PDB entry 4EW4 | X-ray diffraction, 2.79 A resolution | chains A and C of the 3 polymer chains in the assembly

== Chain A ==
Protein: Methyl-CpG-binding domain protein 4
Organism: Mus musculus
Notes: EC 3.2.2.-; fragment: glycosylase domain
UniProt: Q9Z2D7 (MBD4_MOUSE); numbering as in UniProt (aligned over 411-554)
Sequence (146 residues; each row starts with the number of its first residue):
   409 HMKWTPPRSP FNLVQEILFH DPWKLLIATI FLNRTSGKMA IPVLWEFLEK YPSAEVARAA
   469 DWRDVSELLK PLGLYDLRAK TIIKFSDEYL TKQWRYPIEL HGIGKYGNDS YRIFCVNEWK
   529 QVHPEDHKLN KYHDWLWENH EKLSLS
Disordered / not traced: 409-410, 553-554
Construct notes: expression tag (409-410)
Metal / ion sites: Ni2+: Ile506, Leu508, Ile511 (shared with DT20(C) of chain C)
Swiss-Prot annotation at these positions:
  - active site: Asp534
Reported in the primary citation:
  - conformationally variable residues (side-chain flip): Lys536
  - binding site for the 11-nt DNA strand (chain C): Tyr514, Asp534
  - catalytic residues: Asp534
  - mutagenesis - K536A: decreased catalytic activity
  - catalytic residues: Gln423, Tyr514 (proposed by the authors, not directly observed)
  - mutagenesis - Y514F: abolished catalytic activity

== Chain C ==
Molecule: 11-nt DNA strand
Sequence (11 nucleotides; row label = number of the first residue in the row):
    12 CCATGXGCTG A
Modified positions: 3DR (1',2'-dideoxyribofuranose-5'-phosphate) at position 17
Metal / ion sites: Ni2+: DT20 (shared with Ile506(A), Leu508(A), Ile511(A) of chain A)

== How chain A and chain C interact ==
Residue-residue contacts - 26 pairs, chain A then chain C:
  Leu440(A) with 3DR_17(C), sugar contact; DG18(C), phosphate contact
  Asn441(A) with DG18(C), hydrogen bond to the sugar; DC19(C), sugar contact
  Arg442(A) with DG16(C), salt bridge to the phosphate; DG18(C), salt bridge to the phosphate
  Thr443(A) with DG16(C), sugar contact; 3DR_17(C), sugar contact
  Ser444(A) with DG16(C), phosphate contact
  Gly445(A) with 3DR_17(C), phosphate contact
  Ile506(A) with DT20(C), phosphate contact
  Leu508(A) with DT20(C), phosphate contact
  His509(A) with DT20(C), sugar contact; DG21(C), salt bridge to the phosphate
  Gly510(A) with DC19(C), sugar contact; DT20(C), hydrogen bond to the phosphate
  Ile511(A) with DC19(C), phosphate contact; DT20(C), phosphate contact
  Gly512(A) with DC19(C), hydrogen bond to the phosphate
  Lys513(A) with DC19(C), hydrogen bond to the phosphate
  Tyr514(A) with 3DR_17(C), sugar contact; DG18(C), phosphate contact; DC19(C), hydrogen bond to the phosphate
  Gly515(A) with DC19(C), hydrogen bond to the phosphate
  Asp534(A) with 3DR_17(C), sugar contact
  Lys536(A) with 3DR_17(C), salt bridge to the phosphate
Interface residues without a listed pair, chain A (20 interface residues in all): Leu480, Leu482, Lys492
Interface residues without a listed pair, chain C (7 interface residues in all): DT15

== Summary ==
The interface between chain A and chain C involves 20 residues on one side and 7 on the other; the contacts
include 6 hydrogen bonds and 4 salt bridges. Among the polar pairs are Asn441(A)-DG18(C), Gly510(A)-DT20(C)
and Gly512(A)-DC19(C). From the paper: catalytic residues Asp534(A), Gln423(A) and Tyr514(A); K536A of chain A
reduces catalytic activity.
Chain A is Methyl-CpG-binding domain protein 4 (Mus musculus) and chain C is an 11-nt DNA strand; the
structure, mouse MBD4 glycosylase domain in complex with DNA containing a ribose sugar, was determined by
X-ray diffraction, deposited together with 4EVV and 4EW0.
